PDB entry 8Q4H | electron microscopy, 2.83 A resolution | chains A and B of the 4 polymer chains in the assembly

Chain A (and B):
Protein: Tetrachloroethene reductive dehalogenase
From: Desulfitobacterium hafniense TCE1
Notes: chain B of this document is another copy of the same molecule, construct and numbering; everything in this record applies to it too
UniProt: Q8GJ31 (PCEA2_DESHA); residues 49-551 here = UniProt positions 49-551
Sequence (503 residues; numbered 49 to 551; the number before each row is that of its first residue):
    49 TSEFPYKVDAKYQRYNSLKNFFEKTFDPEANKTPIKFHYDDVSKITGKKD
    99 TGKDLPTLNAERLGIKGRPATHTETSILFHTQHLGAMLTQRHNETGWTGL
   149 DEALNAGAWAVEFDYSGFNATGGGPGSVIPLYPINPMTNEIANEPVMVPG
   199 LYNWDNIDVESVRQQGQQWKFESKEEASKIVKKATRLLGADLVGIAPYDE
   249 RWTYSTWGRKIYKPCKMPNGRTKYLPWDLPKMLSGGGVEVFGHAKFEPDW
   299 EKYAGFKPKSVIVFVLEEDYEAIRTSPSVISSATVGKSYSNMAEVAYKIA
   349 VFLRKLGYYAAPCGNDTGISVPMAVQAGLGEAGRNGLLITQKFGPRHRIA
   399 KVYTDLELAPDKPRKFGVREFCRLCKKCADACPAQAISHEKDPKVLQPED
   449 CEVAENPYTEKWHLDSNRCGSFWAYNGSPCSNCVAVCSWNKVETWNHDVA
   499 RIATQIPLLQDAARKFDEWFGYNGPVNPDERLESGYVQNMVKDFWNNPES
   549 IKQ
UniProt features mapped onto this chain:
  - binding site ([4Fe-4S] cluster): Cys420, Cys423, Cys426, Cys430, Cys467, Cys478, Cys481, Cys485
Bound ions: 4Fe-4S cluster Fe site 1: Cys420, Cys423, Cys426, Cys485; 4Fe-4S cluster Fe site 2: Cys430, Cys467, Cys481
Residues lining bound ligands:
  - co-methylcobalamin (COB): Phe52, Tyr54, Tyr63, Asn68, Phe69, Phe70, Ala168, Trp250, Tyr252, Val333, Tyr337, Met340, Gly362, Asn363, Asp364, Gly366, Ile367, Ser368, Val369, Pro370, Ala380, Asn383, Gly384, Leu385, Leu386, Pro393, His395, Arg396, Ile397, Lys399, Arg417, Ala452, Glu453, Asn454, Thr457, Glu458, Lys459, Trp460, Leu462, Ser464, Cys467, Trp471, Pro477, Ser479, Cys481, Val482
  - (Z)-1,2-bis(chloranyl)ethene (JYF): Phe70, Phe127, Trp157, Ala168, Val333, Tyr337, Asn363, Arg396, Trp471, Pro477
  - menaquinone-7 (MQ7): Phe419, Ser486, Trp487, Lys489, His495, Val497, Ala498, Arg499, Ala501, Thr502, Leu507, Ala511, Arg512, Phe514, Asp515, Phe518, Tyr520
  - 4Fe-4S cluster (SF4), molecule 1: Gly381, Arg382, Asn383, Ile387, Phe419, Cys420, Cys423, Lys424, Lys425, Cys426, Val484, Cys485, Ser486, Trp487
  - 4Fe-4S cluster (SF4), molecule 2: Cys430, Pro431, Ala432, Ala434, Ile435, Leu462, Cys467, Phe470, Trp471, Cys478, Ser479, Asn480, Cys481
From the paper describing this entry:
  - binding site for co-methylcobalamin: Asn68, His395, Lys399, Asn454, Ser479
  - catalytic residues: Tyr337, Arg396
  - specificity-determining residues: Val333 (proposed by the authors, not directly observed)
  - binding site for menaquinone-7: Ser486, Trp487, Lys489, His495, Ala498, Arg499, Ala511, Asp515, Tyr520
  - catalytic residues: His495, Asp515, Tyr520 (proposed by the authors, not directly observed)

How chain A and chain B interact:
Pairs across the interface (113):
  Leu136(A) - Gln215(B)
  Thr146(A) - Trp217(B)
  Gly147(A) - Trp217(B)
  Leu148(A) - Trp217(B)
  Leu148(A) - Ile228(B)  hydrophobic
  Leu148(A) - Leu354(B)  hydrophobic
  Ala151(A) - Phe350(B)
  Ala151(A) - Lys353(B)
  Ala151(A) - Leu354(B)  hydrophobic
  Leu152(A) - Ala232(B)  hydrophobic
  Leu152(A) - Phe350(B)
  Ala154(A) - Val349(B)
  Ala154(A) - Lys353(B)
  Gly155(A) - Lys346(B)
  Gly155(A) - Val349(B)
  Gly155(A) - Phe350(B)
  Ala156(A) - Leu236(B)  hydrophobic
  Ala158(A) - Tyr345(B)  hydrophobic
  Ala158(A) - Val349(B)  hydrophobic
  Val159(A) - Tyr345(B)  hydrophobic
  Asp162(A) - Tyr345(B)  hydrogen bond
  Tyr163(A) - Tyr163(B)  hydrophobic
  Tyr163(A) - Pro197(B)  hydrogen bond (side chain-backbone)
  Tyr163(A) - Gly198(B)  hydrogen bond (side chain-backbone)
  Tyr163(A) - Leu199(B)  hydrophobic
  Pro173(A) - Asn187(B)  hydrogen bond (backbone-side chain)
  Val176(A) - Ile182(B)  hydrophobic
  Leu179(A) - Leu179(B)  hydrophobic
  Leu179(A) - Val196(B)  hydrophobic
  Tyr180(A) - Val196(B)
  Tyr180(A) - Pro197(B)
  Pro181(A) - Met195(B)
  Ile182(A) - Val176(B)  hydrophobic
  Ile182(A) - Met195(B)  hydrogen bond (backbone-backbone)
  Ile182(A) - Val196(B)
  Ile182(A) - Pro197(B)
  Pro184(A) - Arg257(B)  hydrogen bond (backbone-side chain)
  Pro184(A) - Phe294(B)
  Met185(A) - Ala292(B)  hydrophobic
  Met185(A) - Phe294(B)
  Asn187(A) - Pro173(B)  hydrogen bond (side chain-backbone)
  Asn187(A) - Arg257(B)  hydrogen bond
  Ile189(A) - Asp203(B)
  Val194(A) - Val194(B)  hydrophobic
  Met195(A) - Pro181(B)
  Met195(A) - Ile182(B)  hydrogen bond (backbone-backbone)
  Val196(A) - Leu179(B)  hydrophobic
  Val196(A) - Tyr180(B)
  Val196(A) - Ile182(B)
  Pro197(A) - Tyr163(B)  hydrogen bond (backbone-side chain)
  Pro197(A) - Tyr180(B)
  Gly198(A) - Tyr163(B)  hydrogen bond (backbone-side chain)
  Leu199(A) - Tyr163(B)  hydrophobic
  Asp203(A) - Ile189(B)
  Asp203(A) - Arg269(B)  salt bridge
  Ile205(A) - Asn267(B)
  Ile205(A) - Arg269(B)
  Asp206(A) - Asn267(B)  hydrogen bond
  Gln215(A) - Leu136(B)
  Trp217(A) - Thr146(B)
  Trp217(A) - Gly147(B)
  Trp217(A) - Leu148(B)
  Ile228(A) - Leu148(B)  hydrophobic
  Ile228(A) - Trp543(B)  hydrophobic
  Lys231(A) - Glu319(B)  salt bridge
  Lys231(A) - Phe542(B)  hydrogen bond (side chain-backbone)
  Lys231(A) - Asn545(B)  hydrogen bond (side chain-backbone)
  Lys231(A) - Pro546(B)
  Ala232(A) - Leu152(B)  hydrophobic
  Arg234(A) - Glu547(B)
  Leu235(A) - Lys335(B)
  Leu235(A) - Phe542(B)  hydrophobic
  Leu236(A) - Ala156(B)  hydrophobic
  Leu236(A) - Lys335(B)
  Arg257(A) - Pro184(B)  hydrogen bond (side chain-backbone)
  Arg257(A) - Asn187(B)
  Asn267(A) - Ile205(B)
  Asn267(A) - Asp206(B)  hydrogen bond
  Arg269(A) - Asp203(B)  salt bridge
  Arg269(A) - Ile205(B)
  Phe294(A) - Pro184(B)
  Phe294(A) - Met185(B)
  Glu319(A) - Lys231(B)  salt bridge
  Lys335(A) - Leu235(B)
  Lys335(A) - Leu236(B)
  Lys335(A) - Lys346(B)
  Ser338(A) - Lys346(B)
  Asn339(A) - Lys346(B)
  Glu342(A) - Glu342(B)
  Glu342(A) - Lys346(B)  salt bridge
  Tyr345(A) - Ala158(B)  hydrophobic
  Tyr345(A) - Val159(B)  hydrophobic
  Tyr345(A) - Asp162(B)  hydrogen bond
  Lys346(A) - Gly155(B)
  Lys346(A) - Lys335(B)
  Lys346(A) - Ser338(B)
  Lys346(A) - Asn339(B)
  Lys346(A) - Glu342(B)  salt bridge
  Val349(A) - Ala154(B)
  Val349(A) - Gly155(B)
  Val349(A) - Ala158(B)  hydrophobic
  Phe350(A) - Ala151(B)
  Phe350(A) - Leu152(B)
  Phe350(A) - Gly155(B)
  Lys353(A) - Ala151(B)
  Lys353(A) - Ala154(B)
  Leu354(A) - Leu148(B)  hydrophobic
  Leu354(A) - Ala151(B)  hydrophobic
  Phe542(A) - Lys231(B)  hydrogen bond (backbone-side chain)
  Phe542(A) - Leu235(B)  hydrophobic
  Trp543(A) - Ile228(B)  hydrophobic
  Asn545(A) - Lys231(B)  hydrogen bond (backbone-side chain)
  Pro546(A) - Lys231(B)
Interface residues without a listed pair, chain A (66 interface residues in all): Lys227, Gly237, Ala292, Tyr301, Asp317, Asn544, Glu547
Interface residues without a listed pair, chain B (64 interface residues in all): Lys227, Arg234, Gly237, Asn544

In short:
66 residues of chain A and 64 residues of chain B are in contact; the contacts include 19 hydrogen bonds and 6
salt bridges. Among the polar pairs are Asp203(A)-Arg269(B), Lys231(A)-Glu319(B) and Glu342(A)-Lys346(B). The
paper reports catalytic residues Tyr337(A), Arg396(A) and His495(A) among others; a binding site for
menaquinone-7 at Ser486(A), Trp487(A) and Lys489(A) among others.
Both chains are Tetrachloroethene reductive dehalogenase (Desulfitobacterium hafniense TCE1). Entry 8Q4H (a
membrane-bound menaquinol:organohalide oxidoreductase complex RDH complex) was determined by electron
microscopy.
